PDB entry 5O5O | X-ray diffraction, 3.40 A resolution | chains B and C of the 4 polymer chains in the assembly

# Chain B (and C)
Name: RNase adapter protein RapZ
Source organism: Escherichia coli
Notes: chain C of this document is another copy of the same molecule, construct and numbering; everything in this record applies to it too
UniProt: P0A894 (RAPZ_ECOLI); residues 1-284 here = UniProt positions 1-284
Amino-acid sequence (284 residues; each row starts with the number of its first residue):
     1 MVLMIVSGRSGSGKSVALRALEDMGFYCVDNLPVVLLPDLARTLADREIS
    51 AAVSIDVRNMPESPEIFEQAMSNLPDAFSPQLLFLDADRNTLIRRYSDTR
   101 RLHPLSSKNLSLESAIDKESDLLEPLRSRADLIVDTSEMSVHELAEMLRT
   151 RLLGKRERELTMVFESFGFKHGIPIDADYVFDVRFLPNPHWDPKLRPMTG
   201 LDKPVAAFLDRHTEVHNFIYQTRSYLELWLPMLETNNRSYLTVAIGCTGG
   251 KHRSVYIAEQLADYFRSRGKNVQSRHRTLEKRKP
Unresolved in the structure: 62, 77, 97-114, 282-284 (chain C: 154-158, 282-284)
UniProt features mapped onto this chain:
  - region: Arg266 to Pro284 (RNA-binding)
  - binding site (ATP): Gly8 to Ser15
  - binding site (GTP): Asp56 to Asn59
  - modified residue: Lys251 (N6-acetyllysine)
  - mutagenesis: Lys270 (K270A: Lack of activity. Does not bind GlmY and GlmZ; when associated with A-281; A-282 and A-283), Lys281 (K281A: Lack of activity. Does not bind GlmY and GlmZ; when associated with A-270; A-282 and A-283), Arg282 (R282A: Lack of activity. Does not bind GlmY and GlmZ; when associated with A-270; A-281 and A-283), Lys283 (K283A: Lack of activity. Does not bind GlmY and GlmZ; when associated with A-270; A-281 and A-282)
From the paper describing this entry:
  - self-association interface (contacts with another copy of this molecule): Tyr27 to Asp30, Leu36, Tyr179 to Asp182, Trp191
  - mutagenesis - V29W, N31W: abolished binding to self-interaction of the NTD
  - mutagenesis - W191A: decreased binding to interaction of the CTD with the NTD
  - mutagenesis - V180G: abolished binding to self-interaction of the CTD
  - conformationally variable residues (order/disorder transition): Thr99 to Leu112

# Chain B / chain C interface
Residue-residue contacts (65):
  Phe169(B) - Ala177(C)
  Phe169(B) - Asp178(C)
  Ile173(B) - Ala177(C)
  Ala177(B) - Phe169(C)
  Ala177(B) - Ile173(C)
  Asp178(B) - Phe169(C)
  Asp178(B) - Val180(C)
  Asp178(B) - Asp182(C)
  Asp178(B) - Arg184(C)  salt bridge
  Tyr179(B) - Val180(C)
  Tyr179(B) - Phe181(C)  hydrophobic
  Tyr179(B) - Asp182(C)  hydrogen bond (side chain-backbone)
  Tyr179(B) - Phe185(C)
  Val180(B) - Asp178(C)
  Val180(B) - Tyr179(C)
  Val180(B) - Val180(C)  hydrogen bond (backbone-backbone)
  Phe181(B) - Tyr179(C)  hydrophobic
  Phe181(B) - Phe181(C)  hydrophobic
  Phe181(B) - Tyr225(C)
  Asp182(B) - Asp178(C)
  Asp182(B) - Tyr179(C)  hydrogen bond (backbone-side chain)
  Asp182(B) - Arg238(C)  salt bridge
  Arg184(B) - Asp178(C)  salt bridge
  Arg184(B) - Asn236(C)
  Arg184(B) - Arg238(C)
  Phe185(B) - Tyr179(C)
  Phe185(B) - Trp229(C)  hydrophobic
  Phe185(B) - Met232(C)  hydrophobic
  Phe185(B) - Leu233(C)  hydrophobic
  Phe185(B) - Asn236(C)
  Trp191(B) - His142(C)
  Trp191(B) - Glu143(C)
  Trp191(B) - Glu146(C)
  Trp191(B) - Met147(C)  hydrophobic
  Trp191(B) - Thr150(C)
  Pro193(B) - His142(C)
  Phe208(B) - Glu143(C)
  Arg211(B) - Glu138(C)  hydrogen bond (side chain-backbone)
  Arg211(B) - Ser140(C)
  Arg211(B) - Glu143(C)  salt bridge
  His212(B) - Glu138(C)
  His212(B) - Glu143(C)  salt bridge
  Thr213(B) - Glu138(C)  hydrogen bond (backbone-side chain)
  Glu214(B) - Met232(C)
  Asn217(B) - Trp229(C)
  Phe218(B) - Tyr225(C)
  Phe218(B) - Trp229(C)  hydrophobic
  Gln221(B) - Tyr225(C)
  Gln221(B) - Leu228(C)
  Gln221(B) - Trp229(C)
  Thr222(B) - Tyr225(C)  hydrogen bond
  Tyr225(B) - Phe181(C)
  Tyr225(B) - Phe218(C)
  Tyr225(B) - Gln221(C)
  Tyr225(B) - Thr222(C)  hydrogen bond
  Tyr225(B) - Tyr225(C)  hydrophobic
  Leu228(B) - Gln221(C)
  Trp229(B) - Phe185(C)  hydrophobic
  Trp229(B) - Asn217(C)
  Trp229(B) - Phe218(C)  hydrophobic
  Trp229(B) - Gln221(C)
  Met232(B) - Phe185(C)  hydrophobic
  Leu233(B) - Phe185(C)  hydrophobic
  Arg238(B) - Asp182(C)  salt bridge
  Arg238(B) - Arg184(C)
Interface residues without a listed pair, chain B (30 interface residues in all): Pro174, Ile175, Asn236
Interface residues without a listed pair, chain C (30 interface residues in all): Pro174, Ile175

# In short
The chain B/chain C interface involves 30 residues from each chain, with 7 hydrogen bonds and 6 salt bridges.
Polar pairs include Asp178(B)-Arg184(C), Asp182(B)-Arg238(C) and Arg211(B)-Glu143(C). The paper reports that
V29W and N31W of chain B abolish binding to self-interaction of the NTD; conformational variability at
Thr99(B); 4 substitutions were tested in all.
Both chains are RNase adapter protein RapZ (Escherichia coli). Entry 5O5O (X-ray crystal structure of RapZ
from Escherichia coli (P32 space group)) was determined by X-ray diffraction, deposited together with 5O5Q.
